Entry 7MJT (X-ray diffraction, 3.30 A resolution); this record covers chains B and C of the 3 polymer chains in the assembly.

== Chain B ==
Protein: Fab light chain
Organism: synthetic construct
Notes: antibody fragment or engineered binder
Sequence (215 residues; numbered 1 to 215; the number before each row is that of its first residue):
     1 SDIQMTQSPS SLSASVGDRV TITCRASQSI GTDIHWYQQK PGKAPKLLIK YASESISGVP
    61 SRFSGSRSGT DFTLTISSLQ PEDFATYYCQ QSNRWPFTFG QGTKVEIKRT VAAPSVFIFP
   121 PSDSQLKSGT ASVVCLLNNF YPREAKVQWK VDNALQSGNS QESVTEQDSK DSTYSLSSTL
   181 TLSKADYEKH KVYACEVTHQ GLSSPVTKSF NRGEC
Unresolved in the structure: 1, 68, 78, 194, 199-215
Disulfide bonds: C24-C89, C135-C195

== Chain C ==
Protein: pH-gated potassium channel KcsA
Organism: Streptomyces lividans
UniProt: P0A334 (KCSA_STRLI); residues 26-121 here = UniProt positions 26-121
Sequence (96 residues; each row starts with the number of its first residue):
    26 WRCAGAATVL LVIVLLAGSY LAVLAERGAP GAQLITYPRA LWWSVVTATT VGYGDLYPVT
    86 LWGRCVAVVV MVAGITSFGL VTAALATWFV GQCQQQ
Unresolved in the structure: 26-27, 119-121
Differences from the reference sequence: engineered mutation C28 (Ala in P0A334), V71 (Glu in P0A334), C90 (Leu in P0A334), Q117 (Arg in P0A334), C118 (Glu in P0A334), Q120 (Glu in P0A334), Q121 (Arg in P0A334)
Metal / ion sites: barium ion near T75 (its only coordinating residue here)
Swiss-Prot annotation at these positions:
  - motif: T75 to D80 (Selectivity filter)
Reported in the primary citation:
  - conformationally variable residues (side-chain flip): W67
  - self-association interface (contacts with another copy of this molecule); pairs are residue here / residue on that copy: C28-C118

== Chain B / chain C interface ==
Residue-residue contacts (17; chain B residue first):
  D33(B) with R64(C), salt bridge
  S92(B) with R64(C), hydrogen bond (backbone-side chain)
  N93(B) with A57(C); Q58(C), hydrogen bond; R64(C), hydrogen bond (backbone-side chain)
  R94(B) with G56(C), hydrogen bond (side chain-backbone); A57(C); Q58(C), hydrogen bond; I60(C)
  W95(B) with R52(C); G53(C); A54(C); P55(C); G56(C), hydrogen bond (backbone-backbone); A57(C), hydrogen bond (backbone-backbone); I60(C)
  F97(B) with R52(C)
Also at the interface, not in a pair above, chain B (8 interface residues in all): D2, Y51
Also at the interface, not in a pair above, chain C (11 interface residues in all): T61, P63

== Summary ==
Chain B and chain C form an interface of 8 and 11 residues respectively, with 7 hydrogen bonds and 1 salt
bridge. Polar contacts include D33(B)-R64(C), S92(B)-R64(C) and N93(B)-Q58(C). From the paper: conformational
variability at W67(C); a self-association interface involving C28(C).
Chain B is Fab light chain (synthetic construct) and chain C is pH-gated potassium channel KcsA (Streptomyces
lividans); the structure, KcsA open gate E71V mutant with Barium, was determined by X-ray diffraction,
deposited together with 7MHR, 7MHX, 7MK6 and 7MUB.
